8FC9 - chains A and C of the 8 polymer chains in the assembly; structure by electron microscopy, 3.75 A resolution.

[Chain A (and C)]
Protein: Transient receptor potential cation channel subfamily V member 4
Organism: Homo sapiens
Notes: chain C of this document is another copy of the same molecule, construct and numbering; everything in this record applies to it too
Reference sequence: Q9HBA0 (TRPV4_HUMAN); numbering as in UniProt (aligned over 1-871)
Chain sequence (901 residues; numbered 1 to 901; the number before each row is that of its first residue):
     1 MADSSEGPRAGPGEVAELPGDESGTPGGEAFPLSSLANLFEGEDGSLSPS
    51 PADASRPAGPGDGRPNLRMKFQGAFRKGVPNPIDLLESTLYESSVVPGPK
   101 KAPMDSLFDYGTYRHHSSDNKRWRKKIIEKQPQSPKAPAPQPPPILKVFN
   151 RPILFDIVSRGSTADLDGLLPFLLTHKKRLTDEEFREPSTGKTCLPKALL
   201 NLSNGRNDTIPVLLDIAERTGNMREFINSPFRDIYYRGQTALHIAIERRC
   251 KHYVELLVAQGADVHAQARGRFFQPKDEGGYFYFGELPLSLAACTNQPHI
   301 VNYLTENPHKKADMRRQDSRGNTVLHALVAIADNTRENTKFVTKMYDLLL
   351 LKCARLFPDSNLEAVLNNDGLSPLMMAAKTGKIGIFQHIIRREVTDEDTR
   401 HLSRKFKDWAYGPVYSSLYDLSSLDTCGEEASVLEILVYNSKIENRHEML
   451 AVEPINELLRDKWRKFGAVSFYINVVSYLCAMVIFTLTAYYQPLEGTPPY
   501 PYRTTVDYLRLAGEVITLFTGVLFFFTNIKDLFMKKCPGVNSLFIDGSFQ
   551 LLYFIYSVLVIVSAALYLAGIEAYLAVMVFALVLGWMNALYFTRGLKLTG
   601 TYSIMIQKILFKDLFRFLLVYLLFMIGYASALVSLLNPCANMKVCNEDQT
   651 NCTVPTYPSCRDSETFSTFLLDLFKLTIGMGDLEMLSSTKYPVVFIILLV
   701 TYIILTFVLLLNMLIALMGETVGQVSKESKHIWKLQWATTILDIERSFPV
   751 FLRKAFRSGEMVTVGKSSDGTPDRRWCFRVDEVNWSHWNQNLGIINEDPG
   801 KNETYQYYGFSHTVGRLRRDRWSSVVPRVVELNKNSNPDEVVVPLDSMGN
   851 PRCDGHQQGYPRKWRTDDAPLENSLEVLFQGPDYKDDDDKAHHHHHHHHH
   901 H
Unresolved in the structure: 1-149, 491-505, 533-548, 638-662, 789-901
Sequence notes: expression tag (872-901)
UniProt features mapped onto this chain:
  - region: His812 to Glu831 (Interaction with calmodulin and ITPR3)
  - motif: Gly679 to Asp682 (Selectivity filter)
  - binding site (ATP): Lys192, Lys197, Asn201, Tyr236 to Gln239, Arg248
  - binding site (a 1,2-diacyl-sn-glycero-3-phospho-(1D-myo-inositol-4,5-bisphosphate)): Arg249 to Lys251, Asn296 to His299, Lys344
  - binding site (Ca(2+)): Asp682
  - modified residue: Tyr110 (Phosphotyrosine), Tyr253 (Phosphotyrosine), Tyr805 (Phosphotyrosine), Ser824 (Phosphoserine)
What the authors report for this chain:
  - disease-associated variants - R232C, R237L, R269C, R315W: decreased binding to Transforming protein RhoA (citing earlier work)
  - mutagenesis - E183A, E183C, E183K, D263A, D263K, D263L, D263N: increased signaling in response to hypotonic saline
  - disease-associated variants - R269C: increased signaling in response to hypotonic saline

[Interface between chain A and chain C]
Contacting residue pairs (20; chain A residue first):
  Gln239(A) with Tyr411(C), hydrogen bond
  Arg249(A) with Trp788(C)
  Phe272(A) with Tyr411(C), hydrophobic
  Phe273(A) with Tyr411(C)
  Tyr281(A) with Val414(C), hydrophobic; Asp781(C)
  Phe282(A) with Pro413(C), hydrophobic; Trp785(C), hydrophobic
  Thr295(A) with Trp788(C)
  Asp333(A) with Trp785(C)
  Gly627(A) with Trp586(C)
  Ser634(A) with Ala489(C)
  Gly679(A) with Met680(C)
  Gly681(A) with Met680(C)
  Val694(A) with Ala576(C), hydrophobic; Phe580(C), hydrophobic
  Leu698(A) with Val579(C), hydrophobic; Val583(C), hydrophobic
  Asn712(A) with Ile606(C)
  Ile715(A) with Leu714(C), hydrophobic
Interface residues without a listed pair, chain A (25 interface residues in all): Tyr236, Arg248, Cys294, Ile331, Asn338, Leu623, Phe624, Ala631, Asp682
Interface residues without a listed pair, chain C (21 interface residues in all): Trp409, Ala410, Leu582, Tyr602, Met605, Met718

[In short]
Chain A and chain C form an interface of 25 and 21 residues respectively, with 1 hydrogen bond. Its one
hydrogen-bonded contact is Gln239(A)-Tyr411(C). The paper reports that E183A, E183C and E183K of chain A,
among others, increase signaling in response to hypotonic saline; R232C, R237L and R269C of chain A, among
others, reduce binding to Transforming protein RhoA; 11 substitutions were tested in all.
Both chains are Transient receptor potential cation channel subfamily V member 4 (Homo sapiens). Entry 8FC9
(Cryo-EM structure of the human TRPV4 - RhoA, apo condition) was determined by electron microscopy (same
publication as 8FC7, 8FC8, 8FCA and 8FCB).
